5VI5 - chains P and C of the 10 polymer chains in the assembly; structure by X-ray diffraction, 3.20 A resolution.

== Chain P ==
Molecule: 50-nt DNA strand
Sequence (50 nucleotides; each row starts with the number of its first residue; numbering starts at 0):
     0 CGCATCCGTG AGTCGAGGAT AATAAGCACA ATTTAACACT TTTGTCAAGC
Unresolved in the structure: 0, 19-23

== Chain C ==
Name: DNA-directed RNA polymerase subunit beta
Source organism: Mycobacterium smegmatis (strain ATCC 700084 / mc(2)155)
Notes: EC 2.7.7.6
Reference sequence: P60281 (RPOB_MYCS2); residue numbers follow UniProt; this construct covers 1-1169
Amino-acid sequence (1169 residues; row label = number of the first residue in the row):
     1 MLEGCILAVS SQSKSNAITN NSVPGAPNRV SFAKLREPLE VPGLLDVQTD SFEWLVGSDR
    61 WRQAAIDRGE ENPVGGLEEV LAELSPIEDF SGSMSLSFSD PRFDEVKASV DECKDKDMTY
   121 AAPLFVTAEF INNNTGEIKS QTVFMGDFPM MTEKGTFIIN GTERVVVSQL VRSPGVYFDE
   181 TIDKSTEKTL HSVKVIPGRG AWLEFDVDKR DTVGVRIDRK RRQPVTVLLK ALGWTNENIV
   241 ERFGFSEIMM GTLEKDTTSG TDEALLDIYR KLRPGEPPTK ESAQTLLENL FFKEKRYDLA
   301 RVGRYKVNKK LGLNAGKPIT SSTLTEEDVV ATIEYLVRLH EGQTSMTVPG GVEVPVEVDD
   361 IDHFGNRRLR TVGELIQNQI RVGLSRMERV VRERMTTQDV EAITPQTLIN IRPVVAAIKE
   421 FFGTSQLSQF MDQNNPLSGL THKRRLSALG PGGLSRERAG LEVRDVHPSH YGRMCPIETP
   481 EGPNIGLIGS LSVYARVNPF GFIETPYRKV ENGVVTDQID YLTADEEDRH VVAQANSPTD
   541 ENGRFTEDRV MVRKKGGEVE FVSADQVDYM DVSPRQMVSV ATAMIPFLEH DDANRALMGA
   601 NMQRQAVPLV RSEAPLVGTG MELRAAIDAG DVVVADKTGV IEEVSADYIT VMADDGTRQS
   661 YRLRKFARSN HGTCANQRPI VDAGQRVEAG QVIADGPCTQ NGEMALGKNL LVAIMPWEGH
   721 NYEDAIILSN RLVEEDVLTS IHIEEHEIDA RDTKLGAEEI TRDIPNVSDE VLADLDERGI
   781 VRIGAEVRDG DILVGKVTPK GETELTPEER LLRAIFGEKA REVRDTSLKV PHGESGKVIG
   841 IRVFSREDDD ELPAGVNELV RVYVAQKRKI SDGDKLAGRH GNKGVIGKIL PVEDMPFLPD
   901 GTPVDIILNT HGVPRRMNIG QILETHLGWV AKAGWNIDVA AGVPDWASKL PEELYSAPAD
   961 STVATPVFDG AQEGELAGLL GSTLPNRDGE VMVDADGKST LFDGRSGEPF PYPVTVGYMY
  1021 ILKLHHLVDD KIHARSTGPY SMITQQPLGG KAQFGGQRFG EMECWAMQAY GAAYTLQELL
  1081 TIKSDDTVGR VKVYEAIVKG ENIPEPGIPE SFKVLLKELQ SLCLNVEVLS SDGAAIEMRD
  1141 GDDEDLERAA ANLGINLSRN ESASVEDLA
Unresolved in the structure: 1-20, 206-214, 1143-1169
Differences from the reference sequence: conflict Asn238 (Gln in P60281)
UniProt features mapped onto this chain:
  - mutagenesis: Gln429 (Q429K/L: Rifampicin (Rif) resistant), Asp432 (D432V: Rifampicin (Rif) resistant; D432Y: Rifampicin (Rif) resistant; RbpA no longer rescues transcription in the presence of Rif. Decreased affinity for Rif, no change in affinity for RbpA), His442 (H442D/L/P/R/Y: Rifampicin (Rif) resistant), Arg445 (R445L/P: Rifampicin (Rif) resistant), Ser447 (S447L/P/W: Rifampicin (Rif) resistant; RbpA no longer rescues transcription in the presence of Rif, decreased affinity for Rif, no change in affinity for RbpA; tested in the Leu mutation), Leu449 (L449P: Rifampicin (Rif) resistant)

== Chain P / chain C interface ==
Residue-residue contacts (10):
  DT12(P) - Met1062(C)  sugar contact
  DC13(P) - Arg1058(C)  salt bridge to the phosphate
  DG14(P) - Gln1057(C)  phosphate contact
  DG14(P) - Arg1058(C)  phosphate contact
  DA15(P) - Gly1050(C)  hydrogen bond to the phosphate
  DA15(P) - Lys1051(C)  hydrogen bond to the phosphate
  DG17(P) - Phe430(C)  sugar contact
  DA18(P) - Arg164(C)  hydrogen bond to the base
  DA18(P) - Thr424(C)  hydrogen bond to the base
  DA18(P) - Phe430(C)  base contact
Also at the interface, not in a pair above, chain C (11 interface residues in all): Gly423, Gly1056, Gly1060

== Overview ==
Chain P and chain C form an interface of 6 and 11 residues respectively, with 4 hydrogen bonds and 1 salt
bridge. Polar contacts include DA18(P)-Arg164(C), DA18(P)-Thr424(C) and DA15(P)-Gly1050(C). Curated annotation
(UniProt) lists 6 mutagenesis sites on chain C.
Here chain P is a 50-nt DNA strand and chain C is DNA-directed RNA polymerase subunit beta (Mycobacterium
smegmatis (strain ATCC 700084 / mc(2)155)). Entry 5VI5 (Structure of Mycobacterium smegmatis transcription
initiation complex with a full transcription bubble) was determined by X-ray diffraction (same publication as
5VI8).
